9EI9 - chains E and G of the 10 polymer chains in the assembly; structure by electron microscopy, 3.89 A resolution.

Chain E:
Protein: Hemagglutinin HA2
From: Influenza A virus
Reference sequence: L0HR89 (L0HR89_9INFA); residues 1-176 here correspond to UniProt positions 346-521 (UniProt number = residue number + 345)
Sequence (222 residues; row label = number of the first residue in the row):
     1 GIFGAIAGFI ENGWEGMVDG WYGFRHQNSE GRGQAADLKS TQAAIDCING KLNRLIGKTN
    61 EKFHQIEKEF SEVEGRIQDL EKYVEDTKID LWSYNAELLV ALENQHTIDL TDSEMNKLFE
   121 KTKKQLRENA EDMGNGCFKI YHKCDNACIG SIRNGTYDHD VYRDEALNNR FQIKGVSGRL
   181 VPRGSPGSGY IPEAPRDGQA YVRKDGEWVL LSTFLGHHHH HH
Unresolved in the structure: 173-222
Sequence notes: conflict Cys47 (Gln392 in L0HR89); expression tag (177-222)
Disulfides: Cys144-Cys148
Covalently attached groups: N-acetylglucosamine (NAG) linked to Asn154

Chain G:
Protein: Hemagglutinin HA1
From: Influenza A virus
Reference sequence: L0HR89 (L0HR89_9INFA); residues 1-329 here correspond to UniProt positions 17-345 (UniProt number = residue number + 16)
Sequence (334 residues; row label = number of the first residue in the row):
     1 QKLPGNDNST ATLCLGHHAV PNGTIVKTIC NDQIEVTNAT ELVQNSSIGE ICDSPHQILD
    61 GENCTLIDAL LGDPQCDGFQ NKKWDLFVER SKAYSNCYPY DVPDYASLRS LVASSGTLEF
   121 NNESFNWTGV TQNGTSSACI RRSNNSFFSR LNWLTQLNFK YPALNVTMPN NEQFDKLYIW
   181 GVHHPVTDKD QIFLYAQSSG RITVSTKRSQ QAVIPNIGYR PRIRNIPSRI SIYWTIVKPG
   241 DILLINSTGN LIAPRGYFKI RSGKSSIMRS DAPIGKCNSE CITPNGSIPN DKPFQNVNRI
   301 TYGACPRYVK QSTLKLATGM RNVPEKQTRR RRRR
Unresolved in the structure: 1-4, 330-334
Sequence notes: conflict Cys30 (Thr46 in L0HR89); expression tag (330-334)
Disulfides: Cys52-Cys277, Cys64-Cys76, Cys97-Cys139, Cys281-Cys305
Covalently attached groups: N-acetylglucosamine (NAG) linked to Asn22, Asn38, Asn63, Asn126, Asn133, Asn246, Asn285; glycan linked to Asn165

Interface between chain E and chain G:
Residue-residue contacts (7):
  Cys47(E) with Cys30(G), disulfide
  Arg54(E) with Thr28(G); Ile29(G), hydrogen bond (side chain-backbone); Cys30(G)
  Asn60(E) with Lys310(G), hydrogen bond
  Glu103(E) with Ile29(G)
  His106(E) with Ile29(G)
Also at the interface, not in a pair above, chain E (7 interface residues in all): Lys51, Leu102
Cross-chain cystine bridges: Cys47(E)-Cys30(G)

In short:
7 residues of chain E and 4 residues of chain G are in contact; the contacts include 1 disulfide bond and 2
hydrogen bonds. Among the polar pairs are Arg54(E)-Ile29(G) and Asn60(E)-Lys310(G). N-acetylglucosamine is
covalently linked to Asn154(E).
Chain E is Hemagglutinin HA2 and chain G is Hemagglutinin HA1, both from Influenza A virus; the structure,
Cryo-EM structure of 5E10 Fab in complex with H3 influenza Victoria 2011 HA trimer, was determined by electron
microscopy (same publication as 9E69, 8TX3 and 8TXU).
